PDB entry 6CQN | X-ray diffraction, 2.50 A resolution | chains A and C of the 5 polymer chains in the assembly

[Chain A]
Molecule: HLA class II histocompatibility antigen, DR alpha chain
Organism: Homo sapiens
UniProtKB: P01903 (DRA_HUMAN); residues 1-182 here correspond to UniProt positions 26-207 (UniProt number = residue number + 25)
Amino-acid sequence (182 residues; each row starts with the number of its first residue):
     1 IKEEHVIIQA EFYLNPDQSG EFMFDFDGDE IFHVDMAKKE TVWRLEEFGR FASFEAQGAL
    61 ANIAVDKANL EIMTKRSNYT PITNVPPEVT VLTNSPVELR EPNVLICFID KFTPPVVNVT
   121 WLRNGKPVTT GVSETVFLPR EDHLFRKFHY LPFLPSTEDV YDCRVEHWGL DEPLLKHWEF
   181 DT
Disordered / not traced: 1-3, 182
Cystine bridges: Cys107-Cys163
Covalently attached groups: N-acetylglucosamine (NAG) linked to Asn78, Asn118
Differences from the reference sequence: conflict Thr182 (Ala207 in P01903)
Swiss-Prot annotation at these positions:
  - region: Glu179 to Asp181 (Connecting peptide)
  - site: Gln9 (Self- and pathogen-derived peptide antigen), Gly49 (Self-peptide antigen), Phe51 (Self- and pathogen-derived peptide antigen), Ala52 (Self-peptide antigen), Ser53 (Self- and pathogen-derived peptide antigen), Glu55 (Pathogen-derived peptide antigen), Asn62 (Self- and pathogen-derived peptide antigen), Asn69 (Pathogen-derived peptide antigen), Arg76 (Self- and pathogen-derived peptide antigen)
  - glycosylation (N-linked (GlcNAc...) asparagine): Asn78, Asn118

[Chain C]
Molecule: Peptide from Capsid protein p24
Organism: HIV-1 M:B_HXB2R
UniProtKB: P04591 (GAG_HV1H2); residues 89-101 here correspond to UniProt positions 299-311 (UniProt number = residue number + 210)
Amino-acid sequence (13 residues; row label = number of the first residue in the row):
    89 RFYKTLRAEQ ASQ
Small-molecule neighbours: Mg2+ (MG): Arg89, Phe90, Lys92

[Interface between chain A and chain C]
Contacting residue pairs (37; chain A residue first):
  Gln9(A) with Thr93(C); Leu94(C), hydrogen bond (side chain-backbone)
  Glu11(A) with Ala96(C)
  Phe22(A) with Thr93(C)
  Phe24(A) with Tyr91(C), hydrophobic; Lys92(C)
  Ile31(A) with Tyr91(C)
  Phe32(A) with Tyr91(C), hydrophobic
  Trp43(A) with Tyr91(C), hydrophobic
  Ala52(A) with Arg89(C); Tyr91(C), hydrophobic
  Ser53(A) with Arg89(C), hydrogen bond (backbone-backbone); Phe90(C); Tyr91(C), hydrogen bond (backbone-backbone)
  Phe54(A) with Phe90(C); Tyr91(C); Thr93(C)
  Gly58(A) with Thr93(C)
  Ala59(A) with Thr93(C)
  Ala61(A) with Arg95(C)
  Asn62(A) with Thr93(C); Leu94(C), hydrogen bond (side chain-backbone); Arg95(C); Ala96(C), hydrogen bond (side chain-backbone)
  Val65(A) with Ala96(C), hydrophobic; Glu97(C); Gln98(C)
  Ala68(A) with Gln98(C)
  Asn69(A) with Glu97(C), hydrogen bond (side chain-backbone); Gln98(C); Ala99(C), hydrogen bond (side chain-backbone)
  Ile72(A) with Gln98(C); Ala99(C); Ser100(C); Gln101(C)
  Met73(A) with Ala99(C), hydrophobic
  Arg76(A) with Ser100(C), hydrogen bond (side chain-backbone)
Also at the interface, not in a pair above, chain A (24 interface residues in all): Phe51, Glu55, Asp66, Glu71

[Summary]
24 residues of chain A face 13 of chain C across their interface, with 8 hydrogen bonds. Polar contacts
include Gln9(A)-Leu94(C), Asn62(A)-Leu94(C) and Asn62(A)-Ala96(C). Ligands of chain C: Mg2+.
N-acetylglucosamine is covalently linked to Asn78(A) and Asn118(A).
Chain A is HLA class II histocompatibility antigen, DR alpha chain (Homo sapiens) and chain C is Peptide from
Capsid protein p24 (HIV-1 M:B_HXB2R); the structure, Crystal structure of F5 TCR -DR11-RQ13 peptide complex,
was determined by X-ray diffraction, deposited together with 6CPH, 6CPL, 6CPN, 6CPO, 6CQJ, 6CQL, 6CQQ and
6CQR.
